PDB entry 1YE6 | X-ray diffraction, 2.30 A resolution | chains A and B

[Chain A (and B)]
Name: NAD(P)H-dependent D-xylose reductase
Source organism: Candida tenuis
Notes: EC 1.1.1.-; chain B of this document is another copy of the same molecule, construct and numbering; everything in this record applies to it too
UniProtKB: O74237 (XYL1_CANTE); residues 1-322 here = UniProt positions 1-322
Sequence (322 residues; numbered 1 to 322; the number before each row is that of its first residue):
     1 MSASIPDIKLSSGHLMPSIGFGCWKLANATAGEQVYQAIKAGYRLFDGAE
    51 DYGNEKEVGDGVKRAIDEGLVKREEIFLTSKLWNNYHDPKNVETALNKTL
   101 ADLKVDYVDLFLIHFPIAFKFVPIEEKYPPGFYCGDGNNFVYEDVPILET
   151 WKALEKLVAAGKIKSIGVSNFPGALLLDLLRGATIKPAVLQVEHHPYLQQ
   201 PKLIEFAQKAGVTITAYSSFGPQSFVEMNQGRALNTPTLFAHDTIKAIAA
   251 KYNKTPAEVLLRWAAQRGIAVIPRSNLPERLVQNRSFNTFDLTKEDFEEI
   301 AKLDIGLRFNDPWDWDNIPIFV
Not modelled in the structure: 1-3
Differences from the reference sequence: engineered mutation Arg274 (Lys in O74237)
UniProt features mapped onto this chain:
  - active site: Tyr52 (Proton donor)
  - binding site (substrate): His114
  - binding site (NAD(+)): Ser169, Asn170, Ser218 to Glu227
  - site: Lys81 (Lowers pKa of active site Tyr)
  - mutagenesis: Trp24 (W24F/Y: Strongly reduced affinity for xylose. Reduces NADH-dependent enzyme activity by over 96%), Asp51 (D51A: Slightly reduced enzyme activity), Ser275 (S275A: Decreases affinity for NAD and NADP), Asn276 (N276D: Increases affinity for NAD. Decreases affinity for NADP. Strongly reduced enzyme activity with NADP; when associated with R-274), Arg280 (R280H: Increases affinity for NAD), Asn310 (N310A/D: Strongly decreased affinity for xylose)
Residues lining bound ligands: NADP (NAP; NADP nicotinamide-adenine-dinucleotide phosphate): Gly22, Cys23, Trp24, Asp47, Tyr52, Lys81, His114, Phe115, Ser169, Asn170, Gln191, Tyr217, Ser218, Ser219, Phe220, Gln223, Ser224, Phe225, Phe240, Ala257, Ile272, Pro273, Arg274, Ser275, Asn276, Leu277, Arg280, Asn284, Asn310

[Interface between chain A and chain B]
Contacting residue pairs (46):
  Pro116(A) - Arg181(B)  hydrogen bond (backbone-side chain)
  Ile117(A) - Arg181(B)
  Ala118(A) - Arg181(B)
  Asp144(A) - Arg181(B)
  Val145(A) - Arg181(B)
  Pro146(A) - Asp178(B)
  Pro146(A) - Arg181(B)
  Pro146(A) - Gly182(B)
  Ile147(A) - Asp178(B)  hydrogen bond (backbone-side chain)
  Ile147(A) - Arg181(B)
  Pro172(A) - Ala174(B)  hydrophobic
  Gly173(A) - Pro319(B)
  Gly173(A) - Val322(B)
  Ala174(A) - Pro172(B)  hydrophobic
  Ala174(A) - Leu175(B)
  Ala174(A) - Pro319(B)  hydrogen bond (backbone-backbone)
  Ala174(A) - Ile320(B)
  Leu175(A) - Ala174(B)
  Leu175(A) - Leu175(B)  hydrophobic
  Leu177(A) - Ile318(B)  hydrophobic
  Leu177(A) - Ile320(B)  hydrophobic
  Asp178(A) - Pro146(B)
  Asp178(A) - Ile147(B)  hydrogen bond (side chain-backbone)
  Arg181(A) - Pro116(B)  hydrogen bond (side chain-backbone)
  Arg181(A) - Ile117(B)
  Arg181(A) - Ala118(B)
  Arg181(A) - Asp144(B)
  Arg181(A) - Val145(B)
  Arg181(A) - Pro146(B)
  Gly182(A) - Pro146(B)
  Lys202(A) - Trp313(B)
  Lys202(A) - Val322(B)
  Leu203(A) - Val322(B)
  Glu205(A) - Trp313(B)
  Phe206(A) - Pro319(B)  hydrophobic
  Trp313(A) - Lys202(B)
  Trp313(A) - Glu205(B)
  Asn317(A) - Glu205(B)
  Pro319(A) - Gly173(B)
  Pro319(A) - Ala174(B)  hydrogen bond (backbone-backbone)
  Pro319(A) - Phe206(B)  hydrophobic
  Ile320(A) - Ala174(B)
  Ile320(A) - Leu177(B)  hydrophobic
  Val322(A) - Gly173(B)
  Val322(A) - Lys202(B)
  Val322(A) - Leu203(B)  hydrophobic
Interface residues without a listed pair, chain A (29 interface residues in all): Glu143, Leu148, Leu180, Gln200, Ile318
Interface residues without a listed pair, chain B (30 interface residues in all): Glu143, Leu148, Leu180, Gln200, Asp311, Asn317

[Overview]
29 residues of chain A face 30 of chain B across their interface; the contacts include 6 hydrogen bonds. Polar
contacts include Pro116(A)-Arg181(B), Ile147(A)-Asp178(B) and Ala174(A)-Pro319(B). Chain A binds NADP.
Chain A and chain B are both NAD(P)H-dependent D-xylose reductase (Candida tenuis); the structure, Crystal
structure of the Lys-274 to Arg mutant of Candida tenuis xylose reductase (AKR2B5) bound to ..., was
determined by X-ray diffraction, deposited together with 1YE4.
